PDB entry 1ZAX | X-ray diffraction, 2.10 A resolution | chains A and Y of the 7 polymer chains in the assembly

== Chain A ==
Name: 50S ribosomal protein L10
From: Thermotoga maritima
UniProtKB: P29394 (RL10_THEMA); residues 1-179 here = UniProt positions 1-179
Chain sequence (180 residues; each row starts with the number of its first residue; numbering starts at 0):
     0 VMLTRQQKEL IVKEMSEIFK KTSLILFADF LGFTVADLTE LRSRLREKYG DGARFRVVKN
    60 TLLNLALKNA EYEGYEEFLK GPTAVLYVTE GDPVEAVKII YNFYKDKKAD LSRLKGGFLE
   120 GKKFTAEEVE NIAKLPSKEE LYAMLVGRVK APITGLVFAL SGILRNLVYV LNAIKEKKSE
Disordered / not traced: 0-3, 178-179
Differences from the reference sequence: cloning artifact (0)

== Chain Y ==
Name: 50S ribosomal protein L7/L12
From: Thermotoga maritima
Notes: fragment: N-terminal domain
UniProtKB: P29396 (RL7_THEMA); residues 1-30 here = UniProt positions 1-30
Chain sequence (30 residues; row label = number of the first residue in the row):
     1 MTIDEIIEAI EKLTVSELAE LVKKLEDKFG
Disordered / not traced: 30

== Chain A / chain Y interface ==
Residue-residue contacts - 14 pairs, chain A then chain Y:
  Leu163(A) with Phe29(Y), hydrophobic
  Leu166(A) with Leu25(Y), hydrophobic
  Val167(A) with Val22(Y), hydrophobic
  Leu170(A) with Ile10(Y), hydrophobic; Leu21(Y), hydrophobic; Val22(Y), hydrophobic; Leu25(Y), hydrophobic
  Asn171(A) with Val22(Y)
  Ile173(A) with Leu18(Y), hydrophobic
  Lys174(A) with Val15(Y); Leu18(Y); Ala19(Y)
  Lys177(A) with Glu11(Y); Val15(Y)
Other interface residues (no listed pair), chain Y (11 interface residues in all): Leu13, Glu26

== In short ==
Chain A and chain Y form an interface of 8 and 11 residues respectively.
Here chain A is 50S ribosomal protein L10 and chain Y is 50S ribosomal protein L7/L12, both from Thermotoga
maritima. Entry 1ZAX (Ribosomal Protein L10-L12(NTD) Complex, Space Group P212121, Form B) was determined by
X-ray diffraction, deposited together with 1ZAV and 1ZAW.
